7ONB - chains C and D of the 11 polymer chains in the assembly; structure by electron microscopy, 3.10 A resolution.

Chain C:
Protein: Splicing factor 3B subunit 1
From: Homo sapiens
UniProtKB: O75533 (SF3B1_HUMAN); residues 1-1304 here = UniProt positions 1-1304
Sequence (1304 residues; row label = number of the first residue in the row):
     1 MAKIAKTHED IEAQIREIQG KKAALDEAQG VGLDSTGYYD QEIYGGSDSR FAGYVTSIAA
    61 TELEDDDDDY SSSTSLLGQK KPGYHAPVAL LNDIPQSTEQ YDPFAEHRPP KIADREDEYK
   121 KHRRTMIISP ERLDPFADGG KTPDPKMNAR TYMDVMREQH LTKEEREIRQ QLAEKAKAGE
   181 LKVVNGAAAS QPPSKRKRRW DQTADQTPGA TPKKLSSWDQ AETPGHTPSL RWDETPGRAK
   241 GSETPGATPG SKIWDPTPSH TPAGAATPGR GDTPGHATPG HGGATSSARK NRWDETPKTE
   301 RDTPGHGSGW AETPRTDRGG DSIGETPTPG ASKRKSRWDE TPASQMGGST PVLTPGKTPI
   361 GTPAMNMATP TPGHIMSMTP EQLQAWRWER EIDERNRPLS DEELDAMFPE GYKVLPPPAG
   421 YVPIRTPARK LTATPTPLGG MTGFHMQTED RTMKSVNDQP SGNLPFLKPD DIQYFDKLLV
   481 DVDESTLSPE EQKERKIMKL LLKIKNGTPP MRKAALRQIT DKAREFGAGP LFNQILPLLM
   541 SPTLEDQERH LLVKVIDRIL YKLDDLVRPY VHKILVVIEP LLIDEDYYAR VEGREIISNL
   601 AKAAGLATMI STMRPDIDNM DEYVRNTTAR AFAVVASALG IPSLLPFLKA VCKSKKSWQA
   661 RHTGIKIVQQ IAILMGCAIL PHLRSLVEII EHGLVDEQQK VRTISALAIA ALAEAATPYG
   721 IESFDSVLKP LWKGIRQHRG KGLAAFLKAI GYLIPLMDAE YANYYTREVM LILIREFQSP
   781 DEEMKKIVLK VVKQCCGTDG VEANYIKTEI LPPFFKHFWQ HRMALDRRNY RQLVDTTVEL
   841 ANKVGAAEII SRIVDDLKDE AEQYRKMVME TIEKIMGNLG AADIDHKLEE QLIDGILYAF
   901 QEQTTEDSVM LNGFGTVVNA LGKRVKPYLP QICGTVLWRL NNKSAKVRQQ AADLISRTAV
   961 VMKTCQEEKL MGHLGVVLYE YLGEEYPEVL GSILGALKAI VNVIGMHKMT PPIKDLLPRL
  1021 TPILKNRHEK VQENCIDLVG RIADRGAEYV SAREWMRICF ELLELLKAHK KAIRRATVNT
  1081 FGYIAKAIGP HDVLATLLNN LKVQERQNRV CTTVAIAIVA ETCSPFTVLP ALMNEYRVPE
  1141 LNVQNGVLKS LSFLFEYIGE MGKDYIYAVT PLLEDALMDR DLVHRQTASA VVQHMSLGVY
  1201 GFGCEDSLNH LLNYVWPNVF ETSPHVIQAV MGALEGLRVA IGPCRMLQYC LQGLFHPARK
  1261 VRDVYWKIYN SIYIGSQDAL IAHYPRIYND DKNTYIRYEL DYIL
Disordered / not traced: 1-487, 509
Swiss-Prot annotation at these positions:
  - region: Gly-529 to Arg-568 (Interaction with SF3B14), Gln-547 to His-550 (Interaction with PHF5A), Glu-1156, Tyr-1157 (Interaction with PHF5A)
  - site: Pro-469 (Interaction with RNA), Tyr-587 (Interaction with RNA), Glu-592 (Interaction with PHF5A), Lys-602 (Interaction with SF3B3), Cys-677 (Interaction with SF3B3), Cys-1035 (Interaction with RNA), Tyr-1049 (Interaction with RNA), Leu-1141 (Interaction with RNA), Glu-1205 (Interaction with SF3B3)
  - modified residue: Thr-125 (Phosphothreonine), Ser-129 (Phosphoserine), Lys-141 (N6-acetyllysine), Thr-142 (Phosphothreonine), Arg-157 (Citrulline), Ser-194 (Phosphoserine), Thr-203 (Phosphothreonine), Thr-207 (Phosphothreonine), Thr-211 (Phosphothreonine), Lys-214 (N6-acetyllysine), Thr-223 (Phosphothreonine), Thr-227 (Phosphothreonine), Ser-229 (Phosphoserine), Thr-235 (Phosphothreonine), Thr-244 (Phosphothreonine), Thr-248 (Phosphothreonine), Thr-257 (Phosphothreonine), Thr-261 (Phosphothreonine), Thr-267 (Phosphothreonine), Thr-273 (Phosphothreonine) and 22 more in UniProt
  - cross-link (Glycyl lysine isopeptide (Lys-Gly)): Lys-214 (interchain with G-Cter in SUMO2), Lys-413 (interchain with G-Cter in SUMO1), Lys-430 (interchain with G-Cter in SUMO2)
  - mutagenesis: Trp-200 (W200A: Abolishes interaction with RBM39; when associated with A-218; A-232; A-254; A-293; A-310 and A-338), Trp-218 (W218A: Abolishes interaction with RBM39; when associated with A-200; A-232; A-254; A-293; A-310 and A-338), Thr-223 (T223A: No effect on interaction with PPP1R8), Thr-227 (T227A: No effect on interaction with PPP1R8), Trp-232 (W232A: Abolishes interaction with RBM39; when associated with A-200; A-218; A-254; A-293; A-310 and A-338), Thr-235 (T235A: No effect on interaction with PPP1R8), Thr-244 (T244A: Slight inhibition of interaction with PPP1R8), Thr-248 (T248A: Slight inhibition of interaction with PPP1R8), Trp-254 (W254A: Abolishes interaction with RBM39; when associated with A-200; A-218; A-232; A-293; A-310 and A-338), Thr-257 (T257A: No effect on interaction with PPP1R8), Thr-261 (T261A: Slight inhibition of interaction with PPP1R8), Thr-267 (T267A: No effect on interaction with PPP1R8), 9 further mutagenesis entries in UniProt
Residues lining bound ligands: spliceostatin A (form II) (SJT): Leu-1066, Lys-1067, Ala-1068, His-1069, Arg-1074, Arg-1075, Val-1078, Val-1110, Cys-1111, Val-1114, Phe-1153, Tyr-1157
Reported in the primary citation:
  - mutagenesis - V1078A, V1078I: increased growth in response to SSA and SD6

Chain D:
Protein: PHD finger-like domain-containing protein 5A
From: Homo sapiens
UniProtKB: Q7RTV0 (PHF5A_HUMAN); residue numbers follow UniProt; this construct covers 1-110
Sequence (110 residues; row label = number of the first residue in the row):
     1 MAKHHPDLIF CRKQAGVAIG RLCEKCDGKC VICDSYVRPC TLVRICDECN YGSYQGRCVI
    61 CGGPGVSDAY YCKECTIQEK DRDGCPKIVN LGSSKTDLFY ERKKYGFKKR
Disordered / not traced: 1-8, 90-110
Glycans and other covalent adducts: spliceostatin A (form II) (SJT) linked to Cys-26
Ion coordination: Zn2+ site 1: Cys-11, Cys-46, Cys-49, Cys-85; Zn2+ site 2: Cys-23, Cys-58, Cys-61; Zn2+ site 3: Cys-30, Cys-33, Cys-72, Cys-75
Residues lining bound ligands: spliceostatin A (form II) (SJT): Lys-25, Lys-29, Tyr-36, Ile-60
Reported in the primary citation:
  - mutagenesis - C26H: decreased binding to spliceostatin A (form II)
  - mutagenesis - C26H: increased growth in response to spliceostatin A (form II)
  - mutagenesis - C26H: unchanged growth in response to PB
  - mutagenesis - K29A, K29R: increased growth in response to SSA/SD6
  - mutagenesis - Y36A: increased growth in response to SSA and SD6

How chain C and chain D interact:
Residue-residue contacts (33; chain C residue first):
  Gln-547(C) with Tyr-51(D), hydrogen bond (side chain-backbone); Tyr-54(D)
  His-550(C) with Glu-48(D), salt bridge; Tyr-51(D)
  Tyr-588(C) with Gly-52(D)
  Val-591(C) with Tyr-51(D)
  Glu-592(C) with Tyr-51(D), hydrogen bond
  His-1069(C) with Glu-24(D)
  Lys-1070(C) with Glu-24(D)
  Lys-1071(C) with Asp-27(D); Gly-28(D)
  Arg-1074(C) with Asp-27(D), hydrogen bond (side chain-backbone); Tyr-36(D)
  Phe-1153(C) with Val-37(D), hydrophobic
  Glu-1156(C) with Ser-35(D), hydrogen bond; Val-37(D); Arg-38(D), hydrogen bond (backbone-side chain); Glu-74(D)
  Tyr-1157(C) with Val-37(D), hydrophobic; Arg-38(D), hydrogen bond (backbone-side chain)
  Gly-1159(C) with Arg-38(D)
  Gln-1193(C) with Glu-74(D)
  His-1194(C) with Glu-74(D)
  Leu-1197(C) with Glu-74(D); Ile-77(D); Gln-78(D)
  Tyr-1200(C) with Ile-77(D), hydrophobic
  Glu-1235(C) with Gln-78(D); Lys-80(D)
  Gly-1236(C) with Gln-78(D)
  Arg-1238(C) with Gln-78(D)
  Val-1239(C) with Ile-77(D), hydrophobic; Gln-78(D)
Other interface residues (no listed pair), chain C (26 interface residues in all): Glu-545, Asp-546, Glu-595, Ile-1158, Gly-1275
Other interface residues (no listed pair), chain D (20 interface residues in all): Lys-25, Pro-39, Ser-53, Gln-55, Glu-79

Overview:
Chain C and chain D form an interface of 26 and 20 residues respectively; the contacts include 6 hydrogen
bonds and 1 salt bridge. Among the polar pairs are His-550(C)/Glu-48(D), Gln-547(C)/Tyr-51(D) and
Glu-592(C)/Tyr-51(D). From the paper: V1078A and V1078I of chain C increase growth in response to SSA and SD6;
K29A and K29R of chain D increase growth in response to SSA/SD6; 6 substitutions were tested in all.
Chain C is Splicing factor 3B subunit 1 and chain D is PHD finger-like domain-containing protein 5A, both from
Homo sapiens; the structure, Structure of the U2 5' module of the A3'-SSA complex, was determined by electron
microscopy together with 7B0I, 7B91, 7B92, 7B9C, 7OMF and 7OPI from the same study.
